Entry 7MKQ (electron microscopy, 4.80 A resolution (low resolution: residue-level contacts below are approximate; hydrogen-bond / salt-bridge calls are withheld)); this record covers chains A and B of the 6 polymer chains in the assembly.

[Chain A (and B)]
Protein: DNA-directed RNA polymerase subunit alpha
Source organism: Escherichia coli (strain K12)
Notes: EC 2.7.7.6; chain B of this document is another copy of the same molecule, construct and numbering; everything in this record applies to it too
Reference sequence: A0A4S5AL01 (A0A4S5AL01_ECOLI); residue numbers follow UniProt; this construct covers 1-237
Chain sequence (237 residues; each row starts with the number of its first residue):
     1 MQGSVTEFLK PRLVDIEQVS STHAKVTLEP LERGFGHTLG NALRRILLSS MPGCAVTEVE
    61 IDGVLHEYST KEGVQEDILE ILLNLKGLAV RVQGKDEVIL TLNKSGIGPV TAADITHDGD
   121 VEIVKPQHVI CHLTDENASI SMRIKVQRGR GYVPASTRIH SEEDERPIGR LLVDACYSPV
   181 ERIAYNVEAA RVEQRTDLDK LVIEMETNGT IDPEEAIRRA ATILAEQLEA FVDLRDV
Unresolved in the structure: 1-6 (chain B: 1-5, 236-237)

[Interface between chain A and chain B]
Pairs across the interface (46):
  Glu-7(A) / Arg-150(B)
  Phe-8(A) / Arg-150(B)
  Leu-9(A) / Gln-227(B)
  Pro-11(A) / Gln-227(B)
  Pro-11(A) / Ala-230(B)
  Pro-11(A) / Phe-231(B)
  Leu-13(A) / Phe-231(B)
  Leu-28(A) / Phe-231(B)
  Gly-34(A) / Arg-45(B)
  Phe-35(A) / Ile-46(B)
  Phe-35(A) / Ser-50(B)
  Phe-35(A) / Gln-227(B)
  His-37(A) / Arg-45(B)
  Thr-38(A) / Ala-42(B)
  Thr-38(A) / Arg-45(B)
  Thr-38(A) / Ile-46(B)
  Leu-39(A) / Leu-224(B)
  Ala-42(A) / Thr-38(B)
  Arg-45(A) / Gly-34(B)
  Arg-45(A) / Thr-38(B)
  Ile-46(A) / Phe-35(B)
  Ser-50(A) / Phe-8(B)
  Ser-50(A) / Phe-35(B)
  Arg-150(A) / Thr-6(B)
  Arg-150(A) / Glu-7(B)
  Arg-150(A) / Phe-8(B)
  Arg-218(A) / Phe-231(B)
  Arg-218(A) / Asp-233(B)
  Ala-221(A) / Leu-228(B)
  Ala-221(A) / Phe-231(B)
  Thr-222(A) / Val-232(B)
  Ile-223(A) / Phe-8(B)
  Leu-224(A) / Leu-228(B)
  Ala-225(A) / Leu-228(B)
  Glu-226(A) / Lys-10(B)
  Gln-227(A) / Phe-8(B)
  Gln-227(A) / Lys-10(B)
  Leu-228(A) / Leu-39(B)
  Leu-228(A) / Leu-224(B)
  Phe-231(A) / Pro-11(B)
  Phe-231(A) / Leu-39(B)
  Val-232(A) / Arg-218(B)
  Leu-234(A) / Arg-218(B)
  Arg-235(A) / Val-14(B)
  Arg-235(A) / Asp-15(B)
  Asp-236(A) / Glu-214(B)
Other interface residues (no listed pair), chain A (33 interface residues in all): Arg-12, Glu-32, Ala-230
Other interface residues (no listed pair), chain B (34 interface residues in all): Leu-9, Ile-16, Leu-28, Leu-31, His-37, Pro-52, Ala-221, Ile-223, Leu-234

[Summary]
33 residues of chain A face 34 of chain B across their interface.
Chain A and chain B are both DNA-directed RNA polymerase subunit alpha (Escherichia coli (strain K12)); the
structure, Escherichia coli RNA polymerase and RapA binary complex, was determined by electron microscopy
(same publication as 7MKP, 7MKN and 7MKO).
